PDB entry 4WNU | X-ray diffraction, 2.26 A resolution | chain A

Chain A:
Name: Cytochrome P450 2D6
From: Homo sapiens
Notes: EC 1.14.14.1
UniProt: P10635 (CP2D6_HUMAN); residues 34-497 here = UniProt positions 34-497
Sequence (479 residues; numbered 23 to 501; the number before each row is that of its first residue):
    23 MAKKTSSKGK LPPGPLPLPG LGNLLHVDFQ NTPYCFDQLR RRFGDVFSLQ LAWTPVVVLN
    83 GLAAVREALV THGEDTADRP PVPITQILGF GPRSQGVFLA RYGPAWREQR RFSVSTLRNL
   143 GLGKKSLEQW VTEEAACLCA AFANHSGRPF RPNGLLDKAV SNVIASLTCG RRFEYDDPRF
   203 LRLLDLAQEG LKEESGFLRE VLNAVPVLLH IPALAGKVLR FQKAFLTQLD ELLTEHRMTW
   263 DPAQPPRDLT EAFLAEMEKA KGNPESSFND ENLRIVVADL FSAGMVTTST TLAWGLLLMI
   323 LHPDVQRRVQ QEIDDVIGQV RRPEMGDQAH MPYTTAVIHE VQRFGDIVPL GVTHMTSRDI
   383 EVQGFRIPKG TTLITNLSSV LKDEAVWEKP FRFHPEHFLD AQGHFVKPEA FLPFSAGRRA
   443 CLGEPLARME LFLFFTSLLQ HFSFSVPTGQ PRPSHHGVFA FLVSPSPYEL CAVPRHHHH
Unresolved in the structure: 23-30, 38-52, 145-147, 498-501
Construct notes: initiating methionine (23); expression tag (24-33, 498-501)
Swiss-Prot annotation at these positions:
  - binding site (substrate): Asp301
  - binding site (heme): Cys443
Bound ions: Zn2+ site 1: His258, Asp270, Glu273, Glu287; Zn2+ site 2: Asp422, His426 (shared with 2 residues of chain C); heme Fe near Cys443 (its only coordinating residue here)
Residues lining bound ligands:
  - heme (HEM): Leu91, Arg101, Val119, Phe120, Trp128, Arg132, Ile186, Leu189, Leu302, Ala305, Gly306, Thr309, Thr310, Thr313, Gln364, Ile369, Val370, Gly373, Val374, His376, Leu399, Pro435, Phe436, Ser437, Arg441, Ala442, Cys443, Leu444, Gly445, Leu448, Ala449, Glu452, Leu453
  - Quinidine (QDN): Leu110, Phe112, Phe120, Ala209, Gly212, Leu213, Glu216, Gln244, Phe247, Leu248, Ala300, Asp301, Ser304, Ala305, Phe483
From the paper describing this entry:
  - binding site for Quinidine: Glu216, Asp301

In short:
Bound to chain A: heme and Quinidine. His258, Asp270, Glu273 and Glu287 coordinate Zn2+ site 1. Asp422 and
His426 coordinate Zn2+ site 2. UniProt lists substrate-binding residue Asp301 and heme-binding residue Cys443.
The paper reports a binding site for Quinidine at Glu216 and Asp301.
Chain A is Cytochrome P450 2D6 (Homo sapiens); the structure, Human Cytochrome P450 2D6 Quinidine Complex, was
determined by X-ray diffraction together with 4WNT, 4WNV, 4WNW, 3TDA and 3TBG from the same study.
